Entry 2J9R (X-ray diffraction, 2.70 A resolution); this record covers chain A.

[Chain A]
Name: Thymidine kinase
Organism: Bacillus anthracis
Notes: EC 2.7.1.21
UniProtKB: Q81JX0 (KITH_BACAN); residues 1-194 here = UniProt positions 1-194
Sequence (214 residues; numbered -19 to 194; the number before each row is that of its first residue; numbers below 1 keep their minus sign (Met-19 is residue -19)):
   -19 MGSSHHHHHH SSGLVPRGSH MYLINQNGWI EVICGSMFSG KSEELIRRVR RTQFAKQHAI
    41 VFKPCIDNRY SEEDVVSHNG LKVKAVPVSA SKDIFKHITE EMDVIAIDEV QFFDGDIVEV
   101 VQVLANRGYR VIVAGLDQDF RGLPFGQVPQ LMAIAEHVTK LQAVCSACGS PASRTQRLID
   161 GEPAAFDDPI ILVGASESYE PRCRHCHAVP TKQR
Unresolved in the structure: -19 to -2, 46-62, 194
Metal / ion sites: Zn2+: Cys145, Cys148, Cys183, Cys186
Small-molecule neighbours: thymidine (THM): Met17, Glu89, Gln91, Phe92, Leu116, Gln118, Asp119, Phe120, Phe125, Thr155, Arg157, Ile170, Ile171, Leu172, Val173, Gly174, Tyr179

[In short]
Chain A binds thymidine. Cys145, Cys148, Cys183 and Cys186 form the Zn2+ site.
Chain A is Thymidine kinase (Bacillus anthracis); the structure, Thymidine kinase from B. anthracis in complex
with dT, was determined by X-ray diffraction together with 2JA1 from the same study.
